Entry 1Z3T (X-ray diffraction, 1.70 A resolution); this record covers chain A.

Chain A:
Name: cellulase
Organism: Phanerochaete chrysosporium
Notes: EC 3.2.1.91; fragment: Catalytic module
UniProtKB: Q7LIJ0 (Q7LIJ0_PHACH); residues 1-431 here correspond to UniProt positions 19-449 (UniProt number = residue number + 18)
Sequence (431 residues; numbered 1 to 431; the number before each row is that of its first residue):
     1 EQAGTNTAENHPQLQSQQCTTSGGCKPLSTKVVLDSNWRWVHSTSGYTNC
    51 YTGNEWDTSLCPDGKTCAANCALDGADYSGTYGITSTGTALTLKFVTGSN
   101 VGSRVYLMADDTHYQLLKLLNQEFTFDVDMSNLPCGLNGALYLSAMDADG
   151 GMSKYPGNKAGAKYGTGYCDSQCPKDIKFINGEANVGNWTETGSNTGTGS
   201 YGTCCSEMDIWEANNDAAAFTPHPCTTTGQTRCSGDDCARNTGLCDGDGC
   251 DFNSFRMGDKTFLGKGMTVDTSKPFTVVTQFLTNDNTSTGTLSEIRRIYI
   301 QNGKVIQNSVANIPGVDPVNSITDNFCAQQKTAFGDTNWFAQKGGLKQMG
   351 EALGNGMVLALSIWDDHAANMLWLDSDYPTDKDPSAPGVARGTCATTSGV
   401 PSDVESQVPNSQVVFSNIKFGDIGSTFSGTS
Modified / non-standard residues: Glu1 (pyroglutamic acid; PCA)
Disulfide bonds: Cys19-Cys25, Cys50-Cys71, Cys61-Cys67, Cys135-Cys394, Cys169-Cys205, Cys173-Cys204, Cys225-Cys245, Cys233-Cys238
Covalent attachments: N-acetylglucosamine (NAG) linked to Asn286

Overview:
Covalently linked N-acetylglucosamine: at Asn286.
Chain A is cellulase (Phanerochaete chrysosporium); the structure, Structure of Phanerochaete chrysosporium
cellobiohydrolase Cel7D (CBH58) in complex with cellobiose, was determined by X-ray diffraction (same
publication as 1Z3V and 1Z3W).
